Entry 8HAN (electron microscopy, 4.20 A resolution (low resolution: residue-level contacts below are approximate; hydrogen-bond / salt-bridge calls are withheld)); this record covers chains C and J of the 11 polymer chains in the assembly.

== Chain C ==
Molecule: Histone H2A type 1-B/E
Organism: Homo sapiens
Reference sequence: P04908 (H2A1B_HUMAN); residues 1-129 here correspond to UniProt positions 2-130 (UniProt number = residue number + 1)
Chain sequence (129 residues; each row starts with the number of its first residue):
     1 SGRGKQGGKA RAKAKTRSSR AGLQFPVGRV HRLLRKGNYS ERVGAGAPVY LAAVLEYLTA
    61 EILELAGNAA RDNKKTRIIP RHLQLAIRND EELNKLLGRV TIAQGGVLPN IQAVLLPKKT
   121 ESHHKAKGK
Unresolved in the structure: 1-13, 120-129
UniProt features mapped onto this chain:
  - modified residue: Ser-1 (N-acetylserine), Arg-3 (Citrulline), Lys-5 (N6-(2-hydroxyisobutyryl)lysine), Lys-9 (N6-(2-hydroxyisobutyryl)lysine), Lys-13 (N6-(beta-hydroxybutyryl)lysine), Lys-36 (N6-(2-hydroxyisobutyryl)lysine), Lys-74 (N6-(2-hydroxyisobutyryl)lysine), Lys-75 (N6-(2-hydroxyisobutyryl)lysine), Lys-95 (N6-(2-hydroxyisobutyryl)lysine), Gln-104 (N5-methylglutamine), Lys-118 (N6-(2-hydroxyisobutyryl)lysine), Lys-119 (N6-crotonyllysine), Thr-120 (Phosphothreonine), Lys-125 (N6-crotonyllysine)
  - cross-link (Glycyl lysine isopeptide (Lys-Gly)): Lys-13 (interchain with G-Cter in ubiquitin), Lys-15 (interchain with G-Cter in ubiquitin), Lys-119 (interchain with G-Cter in ubiquitin)

== Chain J ==
Molecule: 180-nt DNA strand
Organism: Homo sapiens
Sequence (180 nucleotides; row label = number of the first residue in the row):
     1 ATCCGTCCGT TACCGCCATC AATATCCACC TGCAGATTCT ACCAAAAGTG TATTTGGAAA
    61 CTGCTCCATC AAAAGGCATG TTCAGCTGAA TTCAGCTGAA CATGCCTTTT GATGGAGCAG
   121 TTTCCAAATA CACTTTTGGT AGAATCTGCA GGTGGATATT GATGGCGGTA ACGGACGGAT
Unresolved in the structure: 1-15, 163-180

== Chain C / chain J interface ==
Residue-residue contacts - 13 pairs, chain C then chain J:
  Lys-15(C) / DG48(J)
  Lys-15(C) / DT49(J)
  Thr-16(C) / DG48(J)
  Arg-17(C) / DG48(J)
  Arg-20(C) / DT49(J)
  Gly-28(C) / DA47(J)
  Arg-29(C) / DA47(J)
  Arg-32(C) / DA46(J)
  Arg-32(C) / DA47(J)
  Arg-42(C) / DT55(J)
  Arg-42(C) / DG56(J)
  Lys-74(C) / DC27(J)
  Arg-77(C) / DA36(J)
Interface residues without a listed pair, chain C (11 interface residues in all): Ser-18

== In short ==
Chain C and chain J form an interface of 11 and 8 residues respectively.
Here chain C is Histone H2A type 1-B/E and chain J is a 180-nt DNA strand, both from Homo sapiens. Entry 8HAN
(Cryo-EM structure of the CBP catalytic core bound to the H4K12acK16ac nucleosome, class 3) was determined by
electron microscopy together with 8HAG, 8HAH, 8HAI, 8HAJ, 8HAK, 8HAL and 8HAM from the same study.
